6ONO - chains A and B; structure by X-ray diffraction, 1.85 A resolution.

[Chain A]
Molecule: Transcription regulator WhiB1
From: Mycobacterium tuberculosis H37Rv
UniProtKB: P9WF43 (WHIB1_MYCTU); numbering as in UniProt (aligned over 1-76)
Amino-acid sequence (76 residues; numbered 1 to 76; the number before each row is that of its first residue):
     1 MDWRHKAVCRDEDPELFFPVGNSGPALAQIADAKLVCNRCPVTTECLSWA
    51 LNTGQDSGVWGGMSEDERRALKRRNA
Disordered / not traced: 1, 74-76
Modified / non-standard residues: Mse1 (selenomethionine); Mse63 (selenomethionine; parent Met)
Bound ions: 4Fe-4S cluster Fe: C9, C37, C40, C46
Ligand contacts: 4Fe-4S cluster (SF4): W3, A7, V8, C9, F17, V36, C37, C40, V42, T43, C46, V59, W60, G61, G62
Swiss-Prot annotation at these positions:
  - binding site ([4Fe-4S] cluster): C9, C37, C40, C46
  - mutagenesis: C9 (C9A: Does not bind 4Fe-4S cluster, binds DNA), D13 (D13A: No change in 4Fe-4S cluster, binds DNA), C37 (C37A: Does not bind 4Fe-4S cluster, binds DNA), C40 (C40A: Does not bind 4Fe-4S cluster, binds DNA), C46 (C46A: Does not bind 4Fe-4S cluster, binds DNA), S57 (S57E: Still binds DNA), G58 (G58E: Loss of DNA-binding, still binds 4Fe-4S cluster), V59 (V59E: Still binds DNA), W60 (W60E: Still binds DNA), G61 (G61E: Loss of DNA-binding, still binds 4Fe-4S cluster), G62 (G62E: Loss of DNA-binding, still binds 4Fe-4S cluster), K72 (K72E: Loss of 4Fe-4S cluster, loss of DNA-binding), 2 further mutagenesis entries in UniProt
From the paper describing this entry:
  - mutagenesis - F17A, F18A: unchanged binding to 4Fe-4S cluster
  - mutagenesis - F17A, F18A: abolished growth
  - conformationally variable residues (loop rearrangement, side-chain flip): W3, F17, F18, V20 to A26, W49, W60
  - binding site for 4Fe-4S cluster: W3, F17, W60
  - mutagenesis - W3A, W49A: decreased stability in response to 4Fe-4S cluster
  - mutagenesis - W3A: abolished binding to RNA polymerase sigma factor SigA (chain B)
  - mutagenesis - W3A: decreased growth
  - mutagenesis - W49A: decreased binding to RNA polymerase sigma factor SigA (chain B)
  - mutagenesis - W60A: unchanged stability in response to 4Fe-4S cluster
  - mutagenesis - W60A: unchanged binding to RNA polymerase sigma factor SigA (chain B)

[Chain B]
Molecule: RNA polymerase sigma factor SigA
From: Mycobacterium tuberculosis H37Rv
Notes: fragment: region 4
UniProtKB: P9WGI1 (SIGA_MYCTU); residues 417-528 here = UniProt positions 417-528
Amino-acid sequence (120 residues; row label = number of the first residue in the row):
   409 MAHHHHHHAREPISLDQTIGDEGDSQLGDFIEDSEAVVAVDAVSFTLLQD
   459 QLQSVLDTLSEREAGVVRLRFGLTDGQPRTLDEIGQVYGVTRERIRQIES
   509 KTMSKLRHPSRSQVLRDYLD
Disordered / not traced: 409-453, 523-528
Differences from the reference sequence: expression tag (409-416)
Modified / non-standard residues: Mse409 (selenomethionine); Mse511 (selenomethionine; parent Met)
From the paper describing this entry:
  - binding site for 4Fe-4S cluster: H516, P517

[Interface between chain A and chain B]
Residue-residue contacts (35; chain A residue first):
  W3(A) - P517(B)  hydrophobic
  R4(A) - R515(B)  hydrogen bond (side chain-backbone)
  R4(A) - H516(B)
  R4(A) - P517(B)
  R4(A) - S520(B)  hydrogen bond
  R4(A) - V522(B)
  H5(A) - V522(B)
  A7(A) - P517(B)  hydrophobic
  C9(A) - P517(B)
  C9(A) - S518(B)  hydrogen bond (backbone-side chain)
  R10(A) - P517(B)
  R10(A) - S518(B)
  R10(A) - S520(B)  hydrogen bond (side chain-backbone)
  R10(A) - V522(B)
  E12(A) - S518(B)
  P14(A) - S518(B)
  P14(A) - R519(B)
  E15(A) - T466(B)
  E15(A) - K513(B)  salt bridge
  F17(A) - H516(B)
  F18(A) - S512(B)
  F18(A) - K513(B)
  F18(A) - H516(B)
  C46(A) - P517(B)  hydrophobic
  W49(A) - R515(B)
  Q55(A) - S512(B)  hydrogen bond
  Q55(A) - R515(B)
  D56(A) - S512(B)
  S57(A) - K509(B)
  S57(A) - S512(B)
  V59(A) - H516(B)  hydrogen bond (backbone-side chain)
  W60(A) - S512(B)
  W60(A) - R515(B)
  W60(A) - H516(B)
  W60(A) - P517(B)
Other interface residues (no listed pair), chain A (20 interface residues in all): D2, D13
Other interface residues (no listed pair), chain B (13 interface residues in all): S508, Mse511
Interface features reported in the paper:
  - pairs named by the authors: V59(A)-H516(B) (backbone contact)
  - interface residues, chain A: W3(A), R4(A), R10(A), E15(A), F17(A), F18(A), Q55(A), W60(A)
  - hot spots on chain A (mutagenesis) - F17A, F18A: abolished binding to RNA polymerase sigma factor SigA (chain B)
  - interface residues, chain B: K513(B), H516(B), P517(B), S518(B), S520(B)
  - hot spots on chain B (mutagenesis) - H516A, H516F, P517A: abolished binding to Transcription regulator WhiB1 (chain A)

[In short]
Chain A and chain B form an interface of 20 and 13 residues respectively, with 6 hydrogen bonds and 1 salt
bridge. Among the polar pairs are E15(A)-K513(B), R4(A)-R515(B) and R4(A)-S520(B). The paper describes a
backbone contact between V59(A) and H516(B). From the paper: a binding site for 4Fe-4S cluster at W3(A),
F17(A) and H516(B) among others; W3A, F17A and F18A of chain A abolish binding to RNA polymerase sigma factor
SigA (chain B); 8 substitutions were tested in all.
Here chain A is Transcription regulator WhiB1 and chain B is RNA polymerase sigma factor SigA, both from
Mycobacterium tuberculosis H37Rv. Entry 6ONO (Complex structure of WhiB1 and region 4 of SigA in C2221 space
group) was determined by X-ray diffraction, deposited together with 6ONU.
